Entry 7X8J (X-ray diffraction, 2.80 A resolution); this record covers chain A.

Chain A:
Protein: Mannose-1-phosphate guanylyltransferase 1
From: Arabidopsis thaliana
Notes: EC 2.7.7.13
UniProt: O22287 (GMPP1_ARATH); residues 1-361 here = UniProt positions 1-361
Chain sequence (376 residues; row label = number of the first residue in the row; numbers below 1 keep their minus sign (Met-1 is residue -1)):
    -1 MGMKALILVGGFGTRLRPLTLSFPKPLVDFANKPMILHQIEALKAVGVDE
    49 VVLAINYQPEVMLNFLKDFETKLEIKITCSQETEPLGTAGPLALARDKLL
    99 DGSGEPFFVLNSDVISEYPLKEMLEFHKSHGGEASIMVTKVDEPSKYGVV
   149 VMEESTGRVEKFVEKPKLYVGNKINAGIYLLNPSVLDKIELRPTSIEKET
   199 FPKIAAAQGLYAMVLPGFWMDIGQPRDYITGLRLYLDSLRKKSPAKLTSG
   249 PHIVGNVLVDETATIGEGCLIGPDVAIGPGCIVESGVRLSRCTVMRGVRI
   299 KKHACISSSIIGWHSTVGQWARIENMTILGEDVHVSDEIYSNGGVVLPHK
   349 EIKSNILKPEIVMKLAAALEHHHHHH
Disordered / not traced: -1 to 0, 358-374
Construct notes: initiating methionine (-1); expression tag (0, 362-374)
Swiss-Prot annotation at these positions:
  - binding site (GDP-alpha-D-mannose): Leu6, Val7, Gly85, Asn109, Asp111, Gly146, Asn173
  - binding site (diphosphate): Gly9, Gly11, Thr12, Arg13, Lys23
  - mutagenesis: Gly11 (G11S: In hsn1; reduced enzyme activity, ascorbate concentrations and N-glycosylation, and increased sensitivity to ammonium), Pro22 (P22S: In vtc1-1 and vtc1-2; reduced enzyme activity and ascorbate concentrations, and ozone-sensitive), Asp27 (D27E: Abolishes interaction with CSN5B and subsequent degradation in the dark by the 26S proteasome, and increases ascorbate accumulation in seedlings), Pro89 (P89L: In cyt1-1; deficient in N-glycosylation and cellulose, and embryo lethal), Pro223 to Met361 (Reduces catalytic activity 3-fold)
What the authors report for this chain:
  - catalytic residues: Asp111, Glu195, Lys196, Asp219 (citing earlier work)

Overview:
Curated annotation (UniProt) lists 7 GDP-alpha-D-mannose-binding residues, 5 diphosphate-binding residues and
6 mutagenesis sites. The paper reports catalytic residues Asp111, Glu195 and Lys196 among others.
Chain A is Mannose-1-phosphate guanylyltransferase 1 (Arabidopsis thaliana); the structure, Arabidopsis
GDP-D-mannose pyrophosphorylase (VTC1) structure (unliganded), was determined by X-ray diffraction (same
publication as 7X8K).
